7PY7 - chains D and G of the 10 polymer chains in the assembly; structure by electron microscopy, 4.10 A resolution (low resolution: residue-level contacts below are approximate; hydrogen-bond / salt-bridge calls are withheld).

[Chain D]
Molecule: DNA-directed RNA polymerase subunit beta'
From: Escherichia coli
Notes: EC 2.7.7.6
Reference sequence: P0A8T8 (RPOC_ECO57); residue numbers follow UniProt; this construct covers 1-1407
Chain sequence (1407 residues; numbered 1 to 1407; the number before each row is that of its first residue):
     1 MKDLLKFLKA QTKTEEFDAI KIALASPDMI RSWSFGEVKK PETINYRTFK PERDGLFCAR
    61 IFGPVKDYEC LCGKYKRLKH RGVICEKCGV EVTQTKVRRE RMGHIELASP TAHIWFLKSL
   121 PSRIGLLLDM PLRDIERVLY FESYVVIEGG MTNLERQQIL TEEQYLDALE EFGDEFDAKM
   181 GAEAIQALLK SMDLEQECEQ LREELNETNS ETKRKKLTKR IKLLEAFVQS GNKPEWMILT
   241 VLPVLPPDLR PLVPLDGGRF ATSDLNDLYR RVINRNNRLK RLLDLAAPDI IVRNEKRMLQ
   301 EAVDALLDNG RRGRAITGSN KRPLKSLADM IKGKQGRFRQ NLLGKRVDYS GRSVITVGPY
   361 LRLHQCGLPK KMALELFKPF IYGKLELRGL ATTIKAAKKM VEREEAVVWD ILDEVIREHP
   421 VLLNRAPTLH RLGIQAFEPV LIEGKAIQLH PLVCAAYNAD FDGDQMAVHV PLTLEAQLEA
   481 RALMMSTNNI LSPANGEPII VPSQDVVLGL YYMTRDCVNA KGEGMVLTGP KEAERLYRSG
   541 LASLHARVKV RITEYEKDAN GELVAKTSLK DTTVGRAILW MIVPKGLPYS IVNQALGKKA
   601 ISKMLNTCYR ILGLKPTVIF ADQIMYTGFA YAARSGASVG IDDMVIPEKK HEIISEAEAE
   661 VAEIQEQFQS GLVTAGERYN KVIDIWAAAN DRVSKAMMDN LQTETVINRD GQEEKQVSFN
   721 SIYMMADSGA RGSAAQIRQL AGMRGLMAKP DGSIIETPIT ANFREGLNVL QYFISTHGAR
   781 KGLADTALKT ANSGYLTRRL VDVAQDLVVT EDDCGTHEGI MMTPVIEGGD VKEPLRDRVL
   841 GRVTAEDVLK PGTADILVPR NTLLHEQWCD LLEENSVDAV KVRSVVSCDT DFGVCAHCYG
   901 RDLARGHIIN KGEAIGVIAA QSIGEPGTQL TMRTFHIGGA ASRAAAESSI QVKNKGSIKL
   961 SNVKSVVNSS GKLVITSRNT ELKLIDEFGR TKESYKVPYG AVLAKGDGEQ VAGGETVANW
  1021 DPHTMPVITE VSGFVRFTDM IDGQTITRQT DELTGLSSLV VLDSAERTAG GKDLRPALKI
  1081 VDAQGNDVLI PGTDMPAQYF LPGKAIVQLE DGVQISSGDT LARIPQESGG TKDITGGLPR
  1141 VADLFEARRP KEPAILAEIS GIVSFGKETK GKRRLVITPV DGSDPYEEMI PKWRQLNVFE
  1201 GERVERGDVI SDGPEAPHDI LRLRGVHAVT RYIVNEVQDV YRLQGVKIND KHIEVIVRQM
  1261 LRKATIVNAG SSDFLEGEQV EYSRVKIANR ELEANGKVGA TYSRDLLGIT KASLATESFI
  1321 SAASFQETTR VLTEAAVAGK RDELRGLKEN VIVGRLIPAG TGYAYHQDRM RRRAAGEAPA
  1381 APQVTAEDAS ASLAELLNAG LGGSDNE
Disordered / not traced: 1-15, 934-947, 1127-1135, 1374-1407
Ion coordination: Zn2+ site 1: Cys72, Cys88; Mg2+: Asp460, Asp462 (shared with 1 residue of chain R); Zn2+ site 2: Cys814, Cys888, Cys895, Cys898
UniProt features mapped onto this chain:
  - binding site (Zn(2+)): Cys70, Cys72, Cys85, Cys88, Cys814, Cys888, Cys895, Cys898
  - binding site (Mg(2+)): Asp460, Asp462, Asp464
  - modified residue: Lys972 (N6-acetyllysine)

[Chain G]
Molecule: Transcription termination/antitermination protein NusG
From: Escherichia coli
Reference sequence: P0AFG0 (NUSG_ECOLI); numbering as in UniProt (aligned over 1-181)
Chain sequence (181 residues; each row starts with the number of its first residue):
     1 MSEAPKKRWY VVQAFSGFEG RVATSLREHI KLHNMEDLFG EVMVPTEEVV EIRGGQRRKS
    61 ERKFFPGYVL VQMVMNDASW HLVRSVPRVM GFIGGTSDRP APISDKEVDA IMNRLQQVGD
   121 KPRPKTLFEP GEMVRVNDGP FADFNGVVEE VDYEKSRLKV SVSIFGRATP VELDFSQVEK
   181 A
Disordered / not traced: 124-181

[Chain D / chain G interface]
Pairs across the interface (16; chain D residue first):
  Glu142(D) - Gly95(G)
  Arg278(D) - Pro66(G)
  Leu282(D) - Phe64(G)
  Leu282(D) - Phe65(G)
  Ala286(D) - Glu107(G)
  Ala287(D) - Glu107(G)
  Pro288(D) - Glu107(G)
  Asp289(D) - Glu107(G)
  Ile290(D) - Val11(G)
  Ile290(D) - Ile103(G)
  Ile291(D) - Val11(G)
  Ile291(D) - Phe65(G)
  Ile291(D) - Tyr68(G)
  Asn294(D) - Tyr68(G)
  Asn294(D) - Ile93(G)
  Glu295(D) - Tyr68(G)
Other interface residues (no listed pair), chain D (13 interface residues in all): Glu162, Glu163
Other interface residues (no listed pair), chain G (13 interface residues in all): Gln13, Gly67, Arg99, Pro102

[Summary]
Chain D and chain G each contribute 13 residues to their interface. Asp460(D) and Asp462(D) coordinate Mg2+.
Cys72(D) and Cys88(D) coordinate Zn2+ site 1. From UniProt: 8 Zn2+-binding residues and 3 Mg2+-binding
residues on chain D.
Here chain D is DNA-directed RNA polymerase subunit beta' and chain G is Transcription
termination/antitermination protein NusG, both from Escherichia coli. Entry 7PY7 (CryoEM structure of E.coli
RNA polymerase elongation complex bound to NusA and NusG (NusA and NusG ...) was determined by electron
microscopy (same publication as 7PY0, 7PY1, 7PY3, 7PY5, 7PY6, 7PY8 and 4 further entries).
